4Q8H - chain A; structure by X-ray diffraction, 3.10 A resolution.

Chain A:
Name: PAB-dependent poly(A)-specific ribonuclease subunit PAN2
From: Saccharomyces cerevisiae
Notes: EC 3.1.13.4
Reference sequence: P53010 (PAN2_YEAST); residues 460-1115 here = UniProt positions 460-1115
Sequence (658 residues; row label = number of the first residue in the row):
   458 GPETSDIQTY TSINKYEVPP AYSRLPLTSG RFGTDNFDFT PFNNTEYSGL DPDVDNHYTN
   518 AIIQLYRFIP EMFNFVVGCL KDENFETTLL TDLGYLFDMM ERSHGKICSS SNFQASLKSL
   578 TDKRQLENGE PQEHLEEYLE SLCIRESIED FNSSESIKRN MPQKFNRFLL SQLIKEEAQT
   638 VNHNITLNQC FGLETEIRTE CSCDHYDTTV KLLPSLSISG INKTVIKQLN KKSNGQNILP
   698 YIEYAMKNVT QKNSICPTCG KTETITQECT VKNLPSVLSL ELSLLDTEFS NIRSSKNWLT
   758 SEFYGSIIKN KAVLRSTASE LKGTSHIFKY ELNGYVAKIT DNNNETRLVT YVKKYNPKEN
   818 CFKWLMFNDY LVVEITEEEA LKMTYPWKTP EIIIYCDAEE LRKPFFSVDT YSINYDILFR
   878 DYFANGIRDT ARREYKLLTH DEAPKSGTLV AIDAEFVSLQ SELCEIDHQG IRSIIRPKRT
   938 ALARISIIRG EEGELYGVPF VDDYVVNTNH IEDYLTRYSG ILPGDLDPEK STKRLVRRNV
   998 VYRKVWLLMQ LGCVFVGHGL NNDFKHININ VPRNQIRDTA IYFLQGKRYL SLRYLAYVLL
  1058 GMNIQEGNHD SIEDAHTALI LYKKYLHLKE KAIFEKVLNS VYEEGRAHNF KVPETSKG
Unresolved in the structure: 458, 583-592, 682-691, 926-931, 1112-1115
Differences from the reference sequence: expression tag (458-459)
Swiss-Prot annotation at these positions:
  - binding site (Zn(2+)): Cys-660, His-662, Cys-713, Cys-716
  - binding site (a divalent metal cation): Asp-910, Glu-912, Asp-1020, Asp-1071
Metal / ion sites: Mg2+ site 1: Asp-910, Glu-912, Asp-1071

Overview:
The Mg2+ site 1 is built by Asp-910, Glu-912 and Asp-1071. From UniProt: 4 Zn2+-binding residues and 4
divalent metal cation-binding residues.
Chain A is PAB-dependent poly(A)-specific ribonuclease subunit PAN2 (Saccharomyces cerevisiae); the structure,
Structure of the Saccharomyces cerevisiae PAN2 pseudoubiquitin-hydrolase-RNase module, was determined by X-ray
diffraction, deposited together with 4XR7 and 4Q8G.
